6T5L - chain A; structure by X-ray diffraction, 2.17 A resolution.

[Chain A]
Protein: Subclass B1 metallo-beta-lactamase
Source organism: Myroides odoratimimus
UniProt: A0A0U3H0V9 (A0A0U3H0V9_9FLAO); the author numbering skips numbers that UniProt does not, so the offset changes along the chain: 27-45 = UniProt 2-20; 47-100 = UniProt 21-74; 102-107 = UniProt 75-80; 109-131 = UniProt 81-103; 6 more segments
Amino-acid sequence (238 residues; row label = number of the first residue in the row; note: 36 numbers in that range are skipped by the numbering (no residue carries them; nothing is unmodelled there)):
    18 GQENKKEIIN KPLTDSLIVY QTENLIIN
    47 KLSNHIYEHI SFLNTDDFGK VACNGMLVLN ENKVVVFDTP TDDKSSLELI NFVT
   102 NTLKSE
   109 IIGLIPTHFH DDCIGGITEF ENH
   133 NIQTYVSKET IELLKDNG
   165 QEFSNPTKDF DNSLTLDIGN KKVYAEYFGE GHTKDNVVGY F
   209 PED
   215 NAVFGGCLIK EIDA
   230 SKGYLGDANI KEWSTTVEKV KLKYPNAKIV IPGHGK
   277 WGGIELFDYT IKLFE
Disordered / not traced: 18-31
Construct notes: expression tag (18-26)
Ion coordination: Zn2+ site 1: His116, His118, His196; Zn2+ site 2: Asp120, Cys221, His263; Mg2+ near Tyr204 (its only coordinating residue here)
Reported in the primary citation:
  - Zn2+ coordination: His116, His118, Asp120, His196, Cys221, His263
  - contacts within the chain: Cys69-Asp120, Asp120-Cys121, Asp120-Cys221

[In short]
His116, His118 and His196 form the Zn2+ site 1. Asp120, Cys221 and His263 form the Zn2+ site 2. The paper
reports Zn2+ coordination by His116, His118 and Asp120 among others; contacts within the chain involving
Cys69, Asp120 and Cys121 among others.
Chain A is Subclass B1 metallo-beta-lactamase (Myroides odoratimimus); the structure, MYO-1 from Myroides
odoratimimus. Environmental metallo-beta-lactamases exhibit high enzymatic activity under zinc deprivation,
was determined by X-ray diffraction together with 6T5K from the same study.
